PDB entry 4X4D | X-ray diffraction, 2.80 A resolution | chains D and E of the 6 polymer chains in the assembly

Chain D:
Protein: Regulatory protein
Source organism: Enterobacter sp. RFL1396
Reference sequence: Q8GGH0 (Q8GGH0_9ENTR); residue numbers follow UniProt; this construct covers 1-79
Sequence (82 residues; row label = number of the first residue in the row; numbers below 1 keep their minus sign (Gly-2 is residue -2)):
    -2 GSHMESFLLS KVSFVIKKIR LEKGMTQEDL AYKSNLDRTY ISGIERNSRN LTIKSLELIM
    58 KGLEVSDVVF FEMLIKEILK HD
Unresolved in the structure: -2 to 1, 78-79
Construct notes: expression tag (-2 to 0)

Chain E:
Molecule: 35-nt DNA strand
Notes: fragment: Operator DNA
Sequence (35 nucleotides; numbered 1 to 35; the number before each row is that of its first residue):
     1 ATGTGACTTA TAGTCCGTGT GATTATAGTC AACAT

How chain D and chain E interact:
Contacting residue pairs (13):
  Leu33(D) with DT29(E), phosphate contact
  Asp34(D) with DC30(E), phosphate contact
  Thr36(D) with DC30(E), base contact; DA31(E), base contact
  Tyr37(D) with DG28(E), hydrogen bond to the phosphate; DT29(E), base contact
  Arg46(D) with DG28(E), hydrogen bond to the base; DT29(E), base contact
  Asn47(D) with DA27(E), hydrogen bond to the phosphate
  Leu48(D) with DG28(E), phosphate contact
  Thr49(D) with DA27(E), phosphate contact; DG28(E), hydrogen bond to the phosphate
  Ser52(D) with DG28(E), hydrogen bond to the phosphate
Also at the interface, not in a pair above, chain E (6 interface residues in all): DA32

In short:
9 residues of chain D and 6 residues of chain E are in contact; the contacts include 5 hydrogen bonds. Polar
pairs include Arg46(D)-DG28(E), Tyr37(D)-DG28(E) and Asn47(D)-DA27(E).
Here chain D is Regulatory protein (Enterobacter sp. RFL1396) and chain E is a 35-nt DNA strand. Entry 4X4D
(RADIATION DAMAGE TO THE NUCLEOPROTEIN COMPLEX C.Esp1396I: DOSE (DWD) 10.3 MGy) was determined by X-ray
diffraction (same publication as 4X4B, 4X4C, 4X4E, 4X4F, 4X4G, 4X4H and 4X4I).
